8HIH - chains K and Q of the 13 polymer chains in the assembly; structure by electron microscopy, 3.66 A resolution.

[Chain K]
Molecule: Non-template strand DNA of amtB promoter
Sequence (109 nucleotides; each row starts with the number of its first residue; numbers below 1 keep their minus sign (DG-31 is residue -31)):
   -31 GGCCGTTCACCCACGCGTAACACGCACCGTGCCTTCGTCACGGCGGCGAA
    19 ACAACGAGGGGCTTCCACCGAAACCGCGCTGCGTTATAATGGGAGCTGTC
    69 ACGGATGCA
Not modelled in the structure: -31 to 0

[Chain Q]
Molecule: Transcriptional regulatory protein
From: Mycobacterium tuberculosis H37Rv
UniProt: O53830 (O53830_MYCTU); residue numbers follow UniProt; this construct covers 1-255
Sequence (255 residues; row label = number of the first residue in the row):
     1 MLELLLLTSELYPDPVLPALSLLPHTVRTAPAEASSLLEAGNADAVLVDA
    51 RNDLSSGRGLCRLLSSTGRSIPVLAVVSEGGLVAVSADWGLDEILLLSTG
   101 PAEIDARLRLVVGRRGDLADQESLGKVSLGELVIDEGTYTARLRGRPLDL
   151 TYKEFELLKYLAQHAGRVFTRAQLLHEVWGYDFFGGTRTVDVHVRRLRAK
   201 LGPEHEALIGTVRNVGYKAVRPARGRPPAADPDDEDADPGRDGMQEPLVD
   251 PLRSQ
Not modelled in the structure: 114-123, 224-255
Reported in the primary citation:
  - binding site for Non-template strand DNA of amtB promoter (chain K): Gly185

[Interface between chain K and chain Q]
Contacting residue pairs (22; chain K residue first):
  DG5(K) - Thr151(Q)  sugar contact
  DG5(K) - Tyr152(Q)  hydrogen bond to the phosphate
  DT6(K) - Thr151(Q)  hydrogen bond to the phosphate
  DT6(K) - Tyr152(Q)  phosphate contact
  DT6(K) - Lys153(Q)  salt bridge to the phosphate
  DT6(K) - Arg196(Q)  base contact
  DC7(K) - Lys153(Q)  salt bridge to the phosphate
  DC7(K) - Trp179(Q)  hydrogen bond to the phosphate
  DC7(K) - Thr189(Q)  phosphate contact
  DC7(K) - Val192(Q)  base contact
  DC7(K) - Arg196(Q)  base contact
  DA8(K) - Phe184(Q)  phosphate contact
  DA8(K) - Gly185(Q)  phosphate contact
  DA8(K) - Gly186(Q)  phosphate contact
  DA8(K) - Thr187(Q)  phosphate contact
  DA8(K) - Val192(Q)  base contact
  DC9(K) - Arg188(Q)  base contact
  DG10(K) - Arg188(Q)  hydrogen bond to the base
  DG11(K) - Arg188(Q)  hydrogen bond to the base
  DG14(K) - Arg213(Q)  base contact
  DC15(K) - Arg213(Q)  hydrogen bond to the base
  DG16(K) - Arg213(Q)  hydrogen bond to the sugar
Interface residues without a listed pair, chain Q (16 interface residues in all): Asp149, Glu154, His193

[Overview]
Chain K and chain Q form an interface of 10 and 16 residues respectively; the contacts include 7 hydrogen
bonds and 2 salt bridges. Polar contacts include DG10(K)-Arg188(Q), DG11(K)-Arg188(Q) and DC15(K)-Arg213(Q).
From the paper: a binding site for Non-template strand DNA of amtB promoter (chain K) at Gly185(Q).
Chain K is Non-template strand DNA of amtB promoter and chain Q is Transcriptional regulatory protein
(Mycobacterium tuberculosis H37Rv); the structure, Cryo-EM structure of Mycobacterium tuberculosis
transcription initiation complex with transcription factor GlnR, was determined by electron microscopy,
deposited together with 8HML.
